PDB entry 2KEK | solution NMR | chains A and C of the 4 polymer chains in the assembly

== Chain A ==
Protein: Lactose operon repressor
Organism: Escherichia coli
UniProt: P03023 (LACI_ECOLI); residue numbers follow UniProt; this construct covers 1-62
Chain sequence (62 residues; numbered 1 to 62; the number before each row is that of its first residue):
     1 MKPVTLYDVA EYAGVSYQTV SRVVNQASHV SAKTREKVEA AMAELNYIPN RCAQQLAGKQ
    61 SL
Sequence notes: engineered mutation Cys52 (Val in P03023)
UniProt features mapped onto this chain:
  - DNA-binding region: Leu6 to Asn25 (H-T-H motif)
  - mutagenesis: Tyr17 (Y17H: Broadening of specificity), Arg22 (R22N: Recognizes an operator variant)
From the paper describing this entry:
  - binding site for the 23-nt DNA strand (chain C): Tyr17, Gln18, Arg22, Leu56
  - conformationally variable residues (loop rearrangement): Val24 to Thr34

== Chain C ==
Molecule: 23-nt DNA strand
Sequence (23 nucleotides; numbered -1 to 22; 1 number in that range is skipped by the numbering (no residue carries it; nothing is unmodelled there); the number before each row is that of its first residue; numbers below 1 keep their minus sign (DC-1 is residue -1)):
    -1 C
     1 GGCAGTGAGC GCAACGCAAT TC

== Interface between chain A and chain C ==
Residue-residue contacts (21):
  Val15(A) with DG5(C), phosphate contact
  Ser16(A) with DG5(C), phosphate contact; DT6(C), base contact
  Tyr17(A) with DT6(C), base contact; DG7(C), base contact; DA8(C), base contact
  Gln18(A) with DG5(C), base contact; DT6(C), base contact; DG7(C), base contact
  Thr19(A) with DA4(C), phosphate contact; DG5(C), phosphate contact
  Arg22(A) with DA4(C), phosphate contact
  His29(A) with DC3(C), phosphate contact; DA4(C), phosphate contact
  Val30(A) with DA4(C), phosphate contact
  Ser31(A) with DA4(C), phosphate contact
  Leu56(A) with DC10(C), base contact; DG11(C), phosphate contact
  Ala57(A) with DG9(C), base contact
  Lys59(A) with DC10(C), phosphate contact; DG11(C), phosphate contact
Also at the interface, not in a pair above, chain A (13 interface residues in all): Gly58

== In short ==
The interface between chain A and chain C involves 13 residues on one side and 9 on the other. From UniProt: 2
mutagenesis sites on chain A. The paper reports a binding site for the 23-nt DNA strand (chain C) at Tyr17(A),
Gln18(A) and Arg22(A) among others; conformational variability at Val24(A).
Here chain A is Lactose operon repressor (Escherichia coli) and chain C is a 23-nt DNA strand. Entry 2KEK
(Solution structure of a dimer of LAC repressor DNA-binding domain complexed to its natural operator O3) was
determined by solution NMR (same publication as 2KEI and 2KEJ).
